PDB entry 9K0X | electron microscopy, 2.83 A resolution | chains B and G of the 5 polymer chains in the assembly

== Chain B ==
Protein: Guanine nucleotide-binding protein G(I)/G(S)/G(T) subunit beta-1
From: Homo sapiens
UniProtKB: P62873 (GBB1_HUMAN); numbering as in UniProt (aligned over 2-340)
Amino-acid sequence (358 residues; row label = number of the first residue in the row; numbers below 1 keep their minus sign (Met-17 is residue -17)):
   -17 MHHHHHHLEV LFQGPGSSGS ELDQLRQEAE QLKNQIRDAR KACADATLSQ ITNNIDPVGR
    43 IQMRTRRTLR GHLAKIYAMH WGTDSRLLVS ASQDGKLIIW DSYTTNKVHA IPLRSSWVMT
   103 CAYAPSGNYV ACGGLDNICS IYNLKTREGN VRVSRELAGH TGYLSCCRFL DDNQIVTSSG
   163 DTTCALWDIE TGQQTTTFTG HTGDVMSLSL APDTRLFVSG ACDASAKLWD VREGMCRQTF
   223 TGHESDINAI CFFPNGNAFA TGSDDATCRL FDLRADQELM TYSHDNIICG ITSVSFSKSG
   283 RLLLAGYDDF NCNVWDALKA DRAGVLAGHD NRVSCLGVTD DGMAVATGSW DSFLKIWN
Not modelled in the structure: -17 to 13
Differences from the reference sequence: initiating methionine (-17); expression tag (-16 to 1)
Curated features (UniProtKB/Swiss-Prot):
  - modified residue: Ser2 (N-acetylserine), His266 (Phosphohistidine)

== Chain G ==
Protein: Guanine nucleotide-binding protein G(I)/G(S)/G(O) subunit gamma-2
From: Homo sapiens
UniProtKB: P59768 (GBG2_HUMAN); numbering as in UniProt (aligned over 1-71)
Amino-acid sequence (71 residues; row label = number of the first residue in the row):
     1 MASNNTASIA QARKLVEQLK MEANIDRIKV SKAAADLMAY CEAHAKEDPL LTPVPASENP
    61 FREKKFFCAI L
Not modelled in the structure: 1-13, 51-71
Curated features (UniProtKB/Swiss-Prot):
  - modified residue: Ala2 (N-acetylalanine), Cys68 (Cysteine methyl ester)
  - lipidation: Cys68 (S-geranylgeranyl cysteine)

== Interface between chain B and chain G ==
Pairs across the interface - 43 pairs, chain B then chain G:
  Ile18(B) - Leu19(G)  hydrophobic
  Ile18(B) - Ala23(G)  hydrophobic
  Cys25(B) - Ile28(G)
  Cys25(B) - Lys29(G)
  Cys25(B) - Val30(G)  hydrogen bond (backbone-backbone)
  Ala26(B) - Val30(G)  hydrophobic
  Asp27(B) - Lys29(G)
  Asp27(B) - Ser31(G)  hydrogen bond
  Ala28(B) - Val30(G)
  Ala28(B) - Ser31(G)
  Leu30(B) - Ala34(G)  hydrophobic
  Thr34(B) - Met38(G)
  Ile37(B) - Met38(G)  hydrophobic
  Phe235(B) - Leu37(G)  hydrophobic
  Phe235(B) - Tyr40(G)  hydrophobic
  Phe235(B) - Cys41(G)  hydrophobic
  Pro236(B) - Tyr40(G)
  Asn237(B) - Tyr40(G)
  Leu252(B) - Leu37(G)  hydrophobic
  Arg256(B) - Arg27(G)
  Arg256(B) - Ile28(G)
  Arg256(B) - Asp36(G)  salt bridge
  Ala257(B) - Ile28(G)
  Leu261(B) - Val30(G)  hydrophobic
  Leu261(B) - Leu37(G)  hydrophobic
  Ser279(B) - Asp48(G)
  Ser279(B) - Leu50(G)
  Lys280(B) - Glu47(G)
  Lys280(B) - Asp48(G)
  Ser281(B) - Tyr40(G)
  Ser281(B) - Cys41(G)  hydrogen bond (side chain-backbone)
  Ser281(B) - His44(G)
  Ser281(B) - Ala45(G)
  Ser281(B) - Asp48(G)  hydrogen bond (backbone-side chain)
  Gly282(B) - Cys41(G)
  Arg283(B) - Cys41(G)
  Leu300(B) - Leu37(G)
  Leu300(B) - Met38(G)  hydrophobic
  Leu300(B) - Cys41(G)  hydrophobic
  Gly324(B) - Pro49(G)
  Gly324(B) - Leu50(G)
  Met325(B) - Pro49(G)  hydrophobic
  Asn340(B) - Pro49(G)
Other interface residues (no listed pair), chain B (32 interface residues in all): Ile33, Ile43, Arg219, Ala240, Asp254, Leu284, Val320, Asp323
Other interface residues (no listed pair), chain G (22 interface residues in all): Glu22, Asp26, Ala33

== Summary ==
The interface between chain B and chain G involves 32 residues on one side and 22 on the other, with 4
hydrogen bonds and 1 salt bridge. Polar pairs include Arg256(B)-Asp36(G), Asp27(B)-Ser31(G) and
Ser281(B)-Cys41(G).
Here chain B is Guanine nucleotide-binding protein G(I)/G(S)/G(T) subunit beta-1 and chain G is Guanine
nucleotide-binding protein G(I)/G(S)/G(O) subunit gamma-2, both from Homo sapiens. Entry 9K0X (Cryo-EM
structure of ATP-bound P2Y purinoceptor 2-miniGq-Nb35 complex) was determined by electron microscopy (same
publication as 9K0K, 9K20 and 9K25).
